Entry 7EAI (electron microscopy, 3.80 A resolution); this record covers chains A and B of the 3 polymer chains in the assembly.

== Chain A ==
Molecule: Capsid protein VP1
From: Echovirus E3
UniProtKB: A0A6M4MJE3 (A0A6M4MJE3_9ENTO); residues 1-292 here correspond to UniProt positions 569-860 (UniProt number = residue number + 568)
Sequence (292 residues; numbered 1 to 292; the number before each row is that of its first residue):
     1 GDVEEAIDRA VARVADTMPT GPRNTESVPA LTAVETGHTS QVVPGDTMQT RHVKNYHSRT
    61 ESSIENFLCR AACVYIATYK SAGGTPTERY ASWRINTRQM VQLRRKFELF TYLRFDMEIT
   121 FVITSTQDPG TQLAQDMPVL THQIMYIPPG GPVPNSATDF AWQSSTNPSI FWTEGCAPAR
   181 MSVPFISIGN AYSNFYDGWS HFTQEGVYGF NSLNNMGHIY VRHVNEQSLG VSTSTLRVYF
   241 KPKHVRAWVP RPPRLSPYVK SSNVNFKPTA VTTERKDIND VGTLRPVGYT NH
Disordered / not traced: 1-54, 290-292
Small-molecule neighbours: sphingosine (SPH): I95, N96, T97, R98, F115, M117, I119, F121, Y146, P168, M181, V183, Y192, S193, N214, M216, I219

== Chain B ==
Molecule: Capsid protein VP0
From: Echovirus E3
UniProtKB: A0A6M4MJE3 (A0A6M4MJE3_9ENTO); residue numbers follow UniProt; this construct covers 2-330
Sequence (329 residues; each row starts with the number of its first residue):
     2 GAQVSTQKTG AHETSLTASG NSTIHYTNIN YYKDAASNSA NRQDFTQDPS KFTEPMKDVM
    62 IKSLPALNSP TVEECGFSDR VRSITLGNST ITTQECANVV VGYGVWPSYL QDNEATAEDQ
   122 PTQPDVATCR FYTLDSIQWQ KESDGWWWKF PEALKNMGLF GQNMEYHYLG RSGYTIHVQC
   182 NASKFHQGCL LVVCVPEAEM GCSDVEREVV AASLSSEDTA KSFSRTESNG QHTVQTVVYN
   242 AGMGVGVGNL TIFPHQWINL RTNNSATIVM PYINSVPMDN MFRHYNFTLM IIPFAKLEYT
   302 EQASNYVPIT VTVAPMCAEY NGLRLASHQ
Disordered / not traced: 11-23, 48-78

== Chain A / chain B interface ==
Residue-residue contacts - 92 pairs, chain A then chain B:
  E65(A) - N42(B)
  N66(A) - R43(B)  hydrogen bond
  C69(A) - A41(B)  hydrophobic
  C69(A) - R43(B)  hydrogen bond (backbone-side chain)
  Y112(A) - E198(B)  hydrogen bond
  Y112(A) - I274(B)
  Y112(A) - N275(B)
  Y112(A) - S276(B)
  D116(A) - A37(B)
  S182(A) - A37(B)  hydrogen bond (side chain-backbone)
  P184(A) - A37(B)  hydrophobic
  N190(A) - S276(B)
  N190(A) - V277(B)
  N190(A) - P278(B)
  A191(A) - S276(B)
  F195(A) - E198(B)
  F195(A) - E200(B)
  Y196(A) - E200(B)  hydrogen bond (backbone-side chain)
  Y196(A) - D280(B)
  Y196(A) - R284(B)  hydrogen bond (side chain-backbone)
  Y196(A) - H285(B)
  D197(A) - K150(B)  salt bridge
  D197(A) - E198(B)
  D197(A) - A199(B)  hydrogen bond (side chain-backbone)
  D197(A) - E200(B)
  D197(A) - H285(B)
  D197(A) - Y286(B)  hydrogen bond (backbone-backbone)
  G198(A) - R284(B)
  W199(A) - V210(B)
  W199(A) - V211(B)
  W199(A) - A212(B)  hydrophobic
  W199(A) - R284(B)  hydrogen bond (backbone-backbone)
  W199(A) - Y286(B)  hydrogen bond
  S200(A) - R284(B)  hydrogen bond (backbone-side chain)
  H201(A) - R284(B)
  F202(A) - Y169(B)  hydrophobic
  F202(A) - N281(B)
  F202(A) - R284(B)
  Q204(A) - E153(B)  hydrogen bond
  Q204(A) - F283(B)  hydrogen bond (side chain-backbone)
  Q204(A) - Y286(B)
  V207(A) - E209(B)
  Y208(A) - E200(B)
  Y208(A) - M201(B)
  Y208(A) - E209(B)  hydrogen bond (backbone-side chain)
  Y208(A) - V210(B)  hydrophobic
  Y208(A) - L215(B)
  G209(A) - E200(B)
  F210(A) - E200(B)  hydrogen bond (backbone-side chain)
  K243(A) - A37(B)
  K243(A) - N39(B)  hydrogen bond (side chain-backbone)
  H244(A) - N39(B)
  H244(A) - S40(B)  hydrogen bond (side chain-backbone)
  V249(A) - Y104(B)
  V249(A) - P197(B)  hydrophobic
  V249(A) - I274(B)  hydrophobic
  P250(A) - Y104(B)
  P250(A) - I253(B)
  P250(A) - F254(B)
  R251(A) - P197(B)  hydrogen bond (side chain-backbone)
  R251(A) - E198(B)  hydrogen bond (side chain-backbone)
  R251(A) - M244(B)
  R251(A) - I253(B)
  R251(A) - F254(B)
  P252(A) - V246(B)  hydrophobic
  P252(A) - N250(B)
  P252(A) - I253(B)
  P252(A) - F254(B)
  P253(A) - V246(B)
  R254(A) - M244(B)
  L255(A) - N241(B)
  L255(A) - G245(B)  hydrogen bond (backbone-backbone)
  L255(A) - G247(B)
  S256(A) - G245(B)  hydrogen bond (backbone-backbone)
  K260(A) - E207(B)  salt bridge
  N263(A) - R208(B)  hydrogen bond (side chain-backbone)
  N263(A) - E209(B)  hydrogen bond
  V264(A) - E200(B)
  V264(A) - G202(B)
  V264(A) - M244(B)
  N265(A) - C203(B)  hydrogen bond (side chain-backbone)
  N265(A) - E207(B)
  N265(A) - R208(B)  hydrogen bond (side chain-backbone)
  F266(A) - Q236(B)
  F266(A) - N241(B)
  F266(A) - G243(B)
  F266(A) - G245(B)
  P268(A) - E228(B)
  P268(A) - V238(B)  hydrophobic
  P268(A) - N241(B)
  T269(A) - Y240(B)
  T269(A) - N241(B)
Also at the interface, not in a pair above, chain A (47 interface residues in all): T60, T111, E118, V183, S193, V259, K267, V271
Also at the interface, not in a pair above, chain B (54 interface residues in all): K9, A36, S38, D205, V206, T289

== Summary ==
The interface between chain A and chain B involves 47 residues on one side and 54 on the other, with 25
hydrogen bonds and 2 salt bridges. Polar pairs include D197(A)-K150(B), K260(A)-E207(B) and N66(A)-R43(B).
Chain A binds sphingosine.
Chain A is Capsid protein VP1 and chain B is Capsid protein VP0, both from Echovirus E3; the structure,
Echovirus3 empty compacted particle, was determined by electron microscopy together with 7EAH from the same
study.
